PDB entry 8FLJ | electron microscopy, 3.48 A resolution | chains E and I of the 14 polymer chains in the assembly

# Chain E
Molecule: Integration host factor subunit alpha
From: Pseudomonas aeruginosa PA14
UniProtKB: Q02NN5 (IHFA_PSEAB); residues 3-102 here correspond to UniProt positions 1-100 (UniProt number = residue number - 2)
Chain sequence (102 residues; row label = number of the first residue in the row):
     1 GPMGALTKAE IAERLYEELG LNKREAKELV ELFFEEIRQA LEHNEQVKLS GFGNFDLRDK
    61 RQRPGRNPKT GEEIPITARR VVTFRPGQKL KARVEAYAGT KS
Disordered / not traced: 1-4, 99-102
Differences from the reference sequence: expression tag (1-2)

# Chain I
Molecule: CRISPR leader, sense strand of DNA
Notes: engineered mutation(s): C30A,T31A,T32A,C34A,G35A,G97A,G98A,T99A,T101A,T102A,T103C,C104G,T105C,T108C,T109G,C110A,C111A,T112A,A117C,T118G
Sequence (139 nucleotides; row label = number of the first residue in the row):
     1 AAGCTTCCGA CCCTTTTTTC GGACGATTTA AAAAACCCTT ATAAATCAGC AAGTTACGAG
    61 ACCTCGAAAA AAGAGGGTTT CTGGCGGGAA AAACTCAAAA AACGCTTCGA AATCAACCGG
   121 TTATAGGTTT TCGGAGCTA

# Interface between chain E and chain I
Pairs across the interface - 9 pairs, chain E then chain I:
  Thr7(E) - DC57(I)  phosphate contact
  Lys8(E) - DC57(I)  phosphate contact
  Ser50(E) - DA35(I)  phosphate contact
  Gly51(E) - DA35(I)  hydrogen bond to the phosphate
  Gly65(E) - DA48(I)  base contact
  Arg66(E) - DA48(I)  base contact
  Pro68(E) - DG49(I)  base contact
  Lys69(E) - DG49(I)  base contact
  Lys89(E) - DA35(I)  phosphate contact
Also at the interface, not in a pair above, chain E (13 interface residues in all): Lys60, Asn67, Ile74, Ile76
Also at the interface, not in a pair above, chain I (7 interface residues in all): DA34, DC47, DA56

# Overview
The interface between chain E and chain I involves 13 residues on one side and 7 on the other, with 1 hydrogen
bond. The hydrogen-bonded pair is Gly51(E)-DA35(I).
Chain E is Integration host factor subunit alpha (Pseudomonas aeruginosa PA14) and chain I is CRISPR leader,
sense strand of DNA; the structure, Cas1-Cas2/3 integrase and IHF bound to CRISPR leader, repeat and foreign
DNA, was determined by electron microscopy.
